Entry 3K1F (X-ray diffraction, 4.30 A resolution (low resolution: residue-level contacts below are approximate; hydrogen-bond / salt-bridge calls are withheld)); this record covers chains C and J of the 13 polymer chains in the assembly.

[Chain C]
Protein: DNA-directed RNA polymerase II subunit RPB3
From: Saccharomyces cerevisiae
Notes: EC 2.7.7.6
Reference sequence: P16370 (RPB3_YEAST); residues 1-318 here = UniProt positions 1-318
Sequence (318 residues; each row starts with the number of its first residue):
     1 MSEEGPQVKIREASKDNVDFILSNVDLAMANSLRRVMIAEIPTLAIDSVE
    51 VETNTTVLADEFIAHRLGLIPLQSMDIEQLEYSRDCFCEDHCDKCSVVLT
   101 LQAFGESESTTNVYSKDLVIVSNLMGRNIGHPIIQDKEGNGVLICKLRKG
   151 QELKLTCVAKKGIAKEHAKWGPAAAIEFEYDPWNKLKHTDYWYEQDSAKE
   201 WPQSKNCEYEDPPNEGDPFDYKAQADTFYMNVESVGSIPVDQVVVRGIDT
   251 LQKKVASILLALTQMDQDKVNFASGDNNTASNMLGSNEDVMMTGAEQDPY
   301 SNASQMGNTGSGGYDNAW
Not modelled in the structure: 1-2, 269-318
Ion coordination: Zn2+: Cys86, Cys88, Cys92, Cys95

[Chain J]
Protein: DNA-directed RNA polymerases I, II, and III subunit RPABC5
From: Saccharomyces cerevisiae
Notes: EC 2.7.7.6
Reference sequence: P22139 (RPAB5_YEAST); residues 1-70 here = UniProt positions 1-70
Sequence (70 residues; numbered 1 to 70; the number before each row is that of its first residue):
     1 MIVPVRCFSCGKVVGDKWESYLNLLQEDELDEGTALSRLGLKRYCCRRMI
    51 LTHVDLIEKFLRYNPLEKRD
Not modelled in the structure: 66-70
Ion coordination: Zn2+: Cys7, Cys10, Cys45, Cys46

[Interface between chain C and chain J]
Residue-residue contacts - 53 pairs, chain C then chain J:
  Asn17(C) with Lys42(J)
  Val57(C) with Phe60(J); Leu61(J)
  Leu58(C) with Met1(J)
  Arg66(C) with Ile2(J); Val3(J); Pro4(J); Val5(J)
  Leu69(C) with Val5(J); Arg6(J)
  Ile70(C) with Val5(J)
  Thr110(C) with Leu61(J)
  Asn112(C) with Glu19(J)
  Tyr114(C) with Glu19(J)
  Gln135(C) with Val13(J); Lys17(J)
  Asp136(C) with Asp16(J); Ser20(J)
  Glu138(C) with Glu19(J); Ser20(J)
  Asn140(C) with Glu19(J)
  Gly141(C) with Asp16(J)
  Val142(C) with Val5(J); Asp16(J)
  Leu143(C) with Ile2(J); Gly15(J); Asp16(J); Glu19(J)
  Ile144(C) with Ile2(J)
  Lys146(C) with Ile57(J); Glu58(J); Leu61(J)
  Arg148(C) with Leu61(J); Arg62(J); Tyr63(J); Asn64(J)
  Lys149(C) with Asn64(J); Pro65(J)
  Gln151(C) with Leu61(J); Pro65(J)
  Lys169(C) with Arg6(J)
  Gly171(C) with Arg6(J)
  Ala174(C) with Arg6(J); Cys10(J); Gly11(J)
  Ala175(C) with Cys10(J); Arg43(J)
  Asn231(C) with Lys42(J)
  Glu233(C) with Lys12(J); Lys42(J); Arg43(J)
  Val235(C) with Arg6(J); Val13(J)
Other interface residues (no listed pair), chain C (35 interface residues in all): Asp16, Phe62, Pro71, Cys145, Leu147, Ala168, Glu177

[Summary]
35 residues of chain C and 25 residues of chain J are in contact. Cys86(C), Cys88(C), Cys92(C) and Cys95(C)
coordinate Zn2+.
Here chain C is DNA-directed RNA polymerase II subunit RPB3 and chain J is DNA-directed RNA polymerases I, II,
and III subunit RPABC5, both from Saccharomyces cerevisiae. Entry 3K1F (Crystal structure of RNA Polymerase II
in complex with TFIIB) was determined by X-ray diffraction.
